Entry 6CX9 (X-ray diffraction, 2.36 A resolution); this record covers chains C and D of the 4 polymer chains in the assembly.

== Chain C ==
Protein: Chimeric T cell antigen receptor alpha chain Va14, Va24, Ja18
Source organism: Mus musculus
Sequence (209 residues; row label = number of the first residue in the row; numbering starts at 0):
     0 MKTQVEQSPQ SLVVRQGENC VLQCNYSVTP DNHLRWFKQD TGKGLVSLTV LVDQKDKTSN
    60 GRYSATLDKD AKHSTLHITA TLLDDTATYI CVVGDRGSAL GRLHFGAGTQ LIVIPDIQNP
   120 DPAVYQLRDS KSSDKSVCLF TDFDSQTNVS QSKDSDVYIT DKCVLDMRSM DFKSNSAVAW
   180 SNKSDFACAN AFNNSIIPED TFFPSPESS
Disordered / not traced: 0-1, 183-184, 205-208
Disulfide bonds: Cys23-Cys90, Cys137-Cys187
Bound ions: Na+ site 1: Gln22, Thr108; Na+ site 2: Leu99 (shared with 1 residue of chain A); Na+ site 3: Thr140 (shared with Thr139(D) of chain D)
Residues lining bound ligands: EM4 (N-[(2S,3S,4R)-3,4-dihydroxy-8-oxo-8-[(6-phenylhexyl)amino]-1-{[(2S,3R,4S,5R,6R)-3,4,5-trihydroxy-6-(hydroxymethyl)tetrahydro-2H-pyran-2-yl]oxy}octan-2-yl]hexacosanamide): Pro29, Asp30, Asn31, Asp94, Arg95, Gly96

== Chain D ==
Protein: Chimeric T cell antigen receptor beta chain Vb8.2, vb11
Source organism: Mus musculus
Sequence (241 residues; row label = number of the first residue in the row; numbering starts at 0):
     0 MEAAVTQSPR NKVAVTGGKV TLSCNQTNNH NNMYWYRQDT GHGLRLIHYS YGAGSTEKGD
    60 IPDGYKASRP SQENFSLILE LATPSQTSVY FCASGDEGYT QYFGPGTRLL VLEDLRNVTP
   120 PKVSLFEPSK AEISHTQKAT LVCLATGFYP DHVELSWWVN GKEVHSGVCT DPQPLKEQPA
   180 LNDSRYSLSS RLRVSATFWQ NPRNHFRCQV QFYGLSENDE WTQDRAKPVT QIVSAEAWGR
   240 A
Disordered / not traced: 0-1
Disulfide bonds: Cys23-Cys91, Cys142-Cys207
Bound ions: Na+ site 1: Arg36, Gly42; Na+ site 2: Thr139 (shared with Thr140(C) of chain C); Na+ site 3: Pro149, His151, Tyr212; Na+ site 4: Trp157 (shared with 1 residue of chain A)

== Chain C / chain D interface ==
Contacting residue pairs - 88 pairs, chain C then chain D:
  Asn31(C) - Tyr98(D)
  His32(C) - Tyr98(D)
  Arg34(C) - Thr99(D)
  Gln38(C) - Gln37(D)  hydrogen bond
  Gln38(C) - Phe90(D)
  Gly41(C) - Arg107(D)  hydrogen bond (backbone-side chain)
  Leu44(C) - Phe102(D)  hydrophobic
  Val51(C) - Tyr98(D)
  Ile89(C) - Gln37(D)
  Arg95(C) - Tyr98(D)
  Gly96(C) - Tyr98(D)
  Ser97(C) - Glu96(D)
  Ser97(C) - Gly97(D)
  Ser97(C) - Tyr98(D)
  Ala98(C) - Asn31(D)
  Ala98(C) - Tyr33(D)
  Ala98(C) - Asp95(D)
  Ala98(C) - Glu96(D)  hydrogen bond (backbone-backbone)
  Ala98(C) - Gly97(D)  hydrogen bond (backbone-backbone)
  Arg101(C) - Leu45(D)
  Arg101(C) - Tyr48(D)  hydrogen bond
  Arg101(C) - Asp59(D)  salt bridge
  Leu102(C) - Tyr35(D)
  Leu102(C) - Gln100(D)
  Phe104(C) - Tyr35(D)  hydrophobic
  Phe104(C) - Gly42(D)
  Phe104(C) - Leu43(D)
  Phe104(C) - Phe102(D)  hydrophobic
  Gly105(C) - Gly42(D)
  Ala106(C) - Gly40(D)
  Ala106(C) - His41(D)
  Ala106(C) - Gly42(D)
  Asp120(C) - His134(D)  salt bridge
  Tyr124(C) - Ser128(D)
  Tyr124(C) - Ala130(D)
  Tyr124(C) - Glu131(D)
  Tyr124(C) - His134(D)
  Tyr124(C) - Thr135(D)
  Gln125(C) - Ser128(D)
  Leu126(C) - Phe125(D)
  Leu126(C) - Glu126(D)
  Leu126(C) - Thr139(D)
  Leu126(C) - Val141(D)  hydrophobic
  Arg127(C) - Phe125(D)
  Arg127(C) - Glu126(D)  hydrogen bond (backbone-backbone)
  Asp128(C) - Leu124(D)
  Asp128(C) - Phe125(D)
  Ser129(C) - Leu124(D)  hydrogen bond (backbone-backbone)
  Ser129(C) - Glu126(D)
  Ser129(C) - Glu235(D)  hydrogen bond (side chain-backbone)
  Lys134(C) - Phe125(D)
  Ser135(C) - Phe125(D)
  Val136(C) - Phe125(D)  hydrophobic
  Leu138(C) - Thr139(D)
  Asp141(C) - Thr135(D)
  Asp141(C) - Arg192(D)  salt bridge
  Tyr157(C) - Leu174(D)  hydrophobic
  Tyr157(C) - Glu176(D)  hydrogen bond (side chain-backbone)
  Tyr157(C) - Gln177(D)
  Thr159(C) - Asp170(D)
  Thr159(C) - Ser188(D)
  Thr159(C) - Arg190(D)  hydrogen bond
  Asp160(C) - Arg190(D)
  Cys162(C) - Cys168(D)  disulfide
  Cys162(C) - Thr169(D)
  Val163(C) - Cys168(D)
  Leu164(C) - Gly166(D)
  Leu164(C) - Val167(D)
  Leu164(C) - Cys168(D)  hydrophobic
  Leu164(C) - Arg192(D)
  Asp165(C) - Ser165(D)
  Asp165(C) - Gly166(D)  hydrogen bond (backbone-backbone)
  Met166(C) - Ser165(D)
  Met166(C) - Gly166(D)
  Met166(C) - Arg192(D)
  Met166(C) - Val193(D)
  Arg167(C) - Ser165(D)  hydrogen bond (backbone-side chain)
  Met169(C) - Ser194(D)
  Phe171(C) - Lys137(D)
  Phe171(C) - Arg192(D)
  Ser173(C) - Arg192(D)  hydrogen bond
  Ser175(C) - Arg190(D)  hydrogen bond
  Ala176(C) - Arg190(D)
  Val177(C) - Ser188(D)
  Val177(C) - Arg190(D)
  Trp179(C) - Leu143(D)  hydrophobic
  Trp179(C) - Ser186(D)
  Pro203(C) - Ala130(D)  hydrophobic
Other interface residues (no listed pair), chain C (55 interface residues in all): Phe36, Lys42, Gly43, Val49, Leu99, Thr140, Ser154, Ile158, Phe201
Other interface residues (no listed pair), chain D (55 interface residues in all): Tyr50, Pro104, Ser123, Pro127, His164, Lys175, Ala236
Inter-chain disulfides: Cys162(C)-Cys168(D)

== Summary ==
The chain C/chain D interface involves 55 residues from each chain; the contacts include 1 disulfide bond, 14
hydrogen bonds and 3 salt bridges. Among the polar pairs are Arg101(C)-Asp59(D), Asp120(C)-His134(D) and
Asp141(C)-Arg192(D). Chain C binds compound EM4.
Here chain C is Chimeric T cell antigen receptor alpha chain Va14, Va24, Ja18 and chain D is Chimeric T cell
antigen receptor beta chain Vb8.2, vb11, both from Mus musculus. Entry 6CX9 (Structure of alpha-GSA[16,6P]
bound by CD1d and in complex with the Va14Vb8.2 TCR) was determined by X-ray diffraction together with 6C5M,
6C69, 6C6A, 6C6C, 6C6E, 6C6H and 10 further entries from the same study.
